PDB entry 6KZM | electron microscopy, 9.60 A resolution (very low resolution: no residue pairs are listed; an interface is given only as per-side residue counts) | chains B and C of the 4 polymer chains in the assembly

# Chain B (and C)
Molecule: Glutamate receptor ionotropic, kainate 3
From: Rattus norvegicus
Notes: chain C of this document is another copy of the same molecule, construct and numbering; everything in this record applies to it too
UniProt: G3V9I2 (G3V9I2_RAT); residues 3-824 here correspond to UniProt positions 34-855 (UniProt number = residue number + 31)
Sequence (829 residues; row label = number of the first residue in the row):
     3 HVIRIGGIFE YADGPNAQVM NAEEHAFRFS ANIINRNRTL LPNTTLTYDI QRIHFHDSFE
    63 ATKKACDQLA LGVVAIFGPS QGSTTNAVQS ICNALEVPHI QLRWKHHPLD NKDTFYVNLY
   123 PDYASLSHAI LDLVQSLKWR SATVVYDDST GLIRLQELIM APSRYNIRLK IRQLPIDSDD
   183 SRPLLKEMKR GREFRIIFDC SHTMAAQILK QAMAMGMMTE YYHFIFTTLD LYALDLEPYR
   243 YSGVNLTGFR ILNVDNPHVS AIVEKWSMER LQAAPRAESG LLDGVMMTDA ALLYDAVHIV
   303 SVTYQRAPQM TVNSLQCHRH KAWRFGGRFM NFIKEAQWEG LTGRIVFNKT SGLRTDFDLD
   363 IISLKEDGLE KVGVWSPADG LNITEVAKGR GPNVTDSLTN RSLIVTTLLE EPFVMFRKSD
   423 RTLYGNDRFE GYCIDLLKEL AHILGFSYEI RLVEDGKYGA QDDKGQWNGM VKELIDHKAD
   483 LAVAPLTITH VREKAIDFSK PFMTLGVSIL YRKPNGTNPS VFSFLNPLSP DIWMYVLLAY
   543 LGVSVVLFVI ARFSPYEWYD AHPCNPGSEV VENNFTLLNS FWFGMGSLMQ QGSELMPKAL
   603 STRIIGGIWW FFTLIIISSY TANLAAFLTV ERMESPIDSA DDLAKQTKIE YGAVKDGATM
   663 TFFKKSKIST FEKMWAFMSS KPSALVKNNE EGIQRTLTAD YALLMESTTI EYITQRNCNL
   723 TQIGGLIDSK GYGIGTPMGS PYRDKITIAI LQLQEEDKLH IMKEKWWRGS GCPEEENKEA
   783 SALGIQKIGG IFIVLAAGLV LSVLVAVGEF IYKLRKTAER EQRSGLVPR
Disordered / not traced: 273-284, 386-401, 555-602, 773-787, 810-831
Disulfides: Cys68-Cys319
Differences from the reference sequence: engineered mutation Thr86 (Cys117 in G3V9I2), Thr305 (Cys336 in G3V9I2), Val547 (Cys578 in G3V9I2); expression tag (825-831)
From the paper describing this entry:
  - mutagenesis - D759G: increased stability (from molecular simulation)

# Chain B / chain C interface
At this resolution (10 A) residue pairs are not listed: 25 residues of chain B and 20 of chain C lie at the interface.

# Overview
Chain B and chain C form an interface of 25 and 20 residues respectively. The paper reports that D759G of
chain B increases stability.
Both chains are Glutamate receptor ionotropic, kainate 3 (Rattus norvegicus). Entry 6KZM (GluK3 receptor
complex with kainate) was determined by electron microscopy together with 6L6F from the same study.
